PDB entry 5L67 | X-ray diffraction, 2.60 A resolution | chains C and D of the 28 polymer chains in the assembly

[Chain C]
Name: Proteasome subunit alpha type-4
From: Saccharomyces cerevisiae (strain ATCC 204508 / S288c)
Notes: EC 3.4.25.1
Reference sequence: P40303 (PSA4_YEAST); residues -1 to 252 here correspond to UniProt positions 1-254 (UniProt number = residue number + 2)
Amino-acid sequence (254 residues; row label = number of the first residue in the row; numbers below 1 keep their minus sign (Met-1 is residue -1)):
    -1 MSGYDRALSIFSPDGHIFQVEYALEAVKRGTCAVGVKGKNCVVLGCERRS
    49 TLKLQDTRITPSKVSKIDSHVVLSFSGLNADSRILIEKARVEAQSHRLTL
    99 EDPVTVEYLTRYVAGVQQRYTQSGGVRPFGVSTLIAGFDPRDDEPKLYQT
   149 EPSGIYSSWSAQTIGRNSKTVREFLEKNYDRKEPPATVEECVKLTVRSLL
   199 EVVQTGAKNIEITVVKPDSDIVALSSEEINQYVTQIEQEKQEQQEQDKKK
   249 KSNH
Not modelled in the structure: -1 to 0, 241-252
Curated features (UniProtKB/Swiss-Prot):
  - modified residue: Thr58 (Phosphothreonine)

[Chain D]
Name: Proteasome subunit alpha type-5
From: Saccharomyces cerevisiae (strain ATCC 204508 / S288c)
Notes: EC 3.4.25.1
Reference sequence: P32379 (PSA5_YEAST); residues -7 to 252 here correspond to UniProt positions 1-260 (UniProt number = residue number + 8)
Amino-acid sequence (260 residues; row label = number of the first residue in the row; numbers below 1 keep their minus sign (Met-7 is residue -7)):
    -7 MFLTRSEYDRGVSTFSPEGRLFQVEYSLEAIKLGSTAIGIATKEGVVLGV
    43 EKRATSPLLESDSIEKIVEIDRHIGCAMSGLTADARSMIEHARTAAVTHN
    93 LYYDEDINVESLTQSVCDLALRFGEGASGEERLMSRPFGVALLIAGHDAD
   143 DGYQLFHAEPSGTFYRYNAKAIGSGSEGAQAELLNEWHSSLTLKEAELLV
   193 LKILKQVMEEKLDENNAQLSCITKQDGFKIYDNEKTAELIKELKEKEAAE
   243 SPEEADVEMS
Not modelled in the structure: -7 to 0, 118-124, 243-252

[Chain C / chain D interface]
Contacting residue pairs (63):
  Asp3(C) with Glu117(D)
  Arg4(C) with Glu117(D)
  Ala5(C) with Val4(D), hydrophobic; Glu117(D); Ser127(D)
  Ser7(C) with Ser127(D); Arg128(D)
  Ile8(C) with Gln15(D)
  Phe9(C) with Gln15(D); Tyr18(D), hydrophobic; Ser19(D); Ala22(D), hydrophobic; Leu73(D), hydrophobic; Arg128(D); Pro129(D); Gly131(D)
  Ser10(C) with Tyr18(D)
  Pro11(C) with Tyr18(D), hydrophobic; Glu21(D)
  Asp12(C) with Glu21(D)
  Gly13(C) with Tyr18(D); Glu21(D); Ala22(D)
  His14(C) with Leu25(D)
  Ile15(C) with Leu73(D), hydrophobic; Arg128(D)
  Lys35(C) with Glu52(D), salt bridge
  Gln116(C) with Ala75(D); Asp76(D); Arg128(D)
  Thr119(C) with Arg128(D), hydrogen bond (backbone-side chain)
  Gln120(C) with Met126(D); Ser127(D), hydrogen bond (backbone-backbone); Arg128(D); Phe130(D)
  Ser121(C) with Ser127(D)
  Gly122(C) with Ser127(D)
  Ser151(C) with Ala75(D)
  Gly152(C) with Ala75(D)
  Ile153(C) with Thr74(D); Ala75(D)
  Ser155(C) with Leu51(D); Ser55(D)
  Ser156(C) with Leu51(D); Glu52(D), hydrogen bond; Ser55(D), hydrogen bond (backbone-side chain)
  Trp157(C) with Thr47(D); Ser48(D); Leu50(D); Leu51(D); Glu52(D)
  Ser158(C) with Leu50(D), hydrogen bond (backbone-backbone); Glu52(D), hydrogen bond
  Ala159(C) with Leu50(D)
  Leu173(C) with Leu50(D), hydrophobic
  Glu174(C) with Ser48(D), hydrogen bond; Pro49(D); Leu50(D)
  Tyr177(C) with Leu50(D), hydrophobic
  Arg179(C) with Pro49(D), hydrogen bond (side chain-backbone); Leu50(D); Leu51(D), hydrogen bond (side chain-backbone); Glu52(D)
Also at the interface, not in a pair above, chain C (31 interface residues in all): Arg170
Also at the interface, not in a pair above, chain D (28 interface residues in all): Asp1, Ser53, Ser79

[Overview]
31 residues of chain C and 28 residues of chain D are in contact, with 9 hydrogen bonds and 1 salt bridge.
Among the polar pairs are Lys35(C)-Glu52(D), Thr119(C)-Arg128(D) and Ser156(C)-Glu52(D).
Here chain C is Proteasome subunit alpha type-4 and chain D is Proteasome subunit alpha type-5, both from
Saccharomyces cerevisiae (strain ATCC 204508 / S288c). Entry 5L67 (Yeast 20S proteasome with mouse beta5i
(1-138) and mouse beta6 (97-111; 118-133) in complex with PR-924) was determined by X-ray diffraction (same
publication as 5L52, 5L54, 5L55, 5L5A, 5L5B, 5L5D and 30 further entries).
